Entry 4H23 (X-ray diffraction, 3.30 A resolution); this record covers chain A.

== Chain A ==
Molecule: Cytochrome P450-BM3 variant P411BM3-Cis
Source organism: Bacillus megaterium
Notes: EC 1.14.14.1; fragment: heme domain
UniProt: P14779 (CPXB_BACME); residues 0-463 here correspond to UniProt positions 1-464 (UniProt number = residue number + 1)
Amino-acid sequence (470 residues; each row starts with the number of its first residue; numbering starts at 0):
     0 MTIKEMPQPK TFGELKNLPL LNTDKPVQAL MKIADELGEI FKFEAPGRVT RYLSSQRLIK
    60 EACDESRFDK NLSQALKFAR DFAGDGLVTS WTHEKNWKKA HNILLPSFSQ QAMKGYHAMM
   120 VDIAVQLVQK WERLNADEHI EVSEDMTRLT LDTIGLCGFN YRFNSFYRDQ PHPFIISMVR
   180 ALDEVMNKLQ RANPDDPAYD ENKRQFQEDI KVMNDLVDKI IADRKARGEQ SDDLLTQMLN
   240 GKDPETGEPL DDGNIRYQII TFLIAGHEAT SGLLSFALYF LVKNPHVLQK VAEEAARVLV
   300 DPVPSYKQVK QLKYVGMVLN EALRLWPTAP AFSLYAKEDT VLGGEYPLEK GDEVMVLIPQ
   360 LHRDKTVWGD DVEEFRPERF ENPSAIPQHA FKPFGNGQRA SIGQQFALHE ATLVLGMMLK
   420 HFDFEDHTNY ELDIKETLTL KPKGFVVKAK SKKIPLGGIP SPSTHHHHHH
Unresolved in the structure: 0-1, 456-469
Differences from the reference sequence: engineered mutation Ala-78 (Val79 in P14779), Val-87 (Phe88 in P14779), Ser-142 (Pro143 in P14779), Ile-175 (Thr176 in P14779), Val-184 (Ala185 in P14779), Arg-226 (Ser227 in P14779), Gln-236 (His237 in P14779), Gly-252 (Glu253 in P14779), Ala-268 (Thr269 in P14779), Val-290 (Ala291 in P14779), Val-353 (Leu354 in P14779), Val-366 (Ile367 in P14779), Ser-400 (Cys401 in P14779), Lys-442 (Glu443 in P14779); expression tag (464-469)
Metal / ion sites: heme Fe near Ser-400 (its only coordinating residue here)
Ligand contacts: heme (HEM): Lys-69, Leu-75, Leu-86, Val-87, Trp-96, His-100, Phe-107, Thr-260, Phe-261, Ala-264, Gly-265, Ala-268, Thr-269, Leu-272, Leu-322, Thr-327, Ala-328, Phe-331, Pro-392, Phe-393, Gly-394, Gln-397, Arg-398, Ala-399, Ser-400, Ile-401, Gly-402, Phe-405, Ala-406
Swiss-Prot annotation at these positions:
  - binding site ((9Z)-hexadecenoate): Tyr-51

== Overview ==
Chain A binds heme. Curated annotation (UniProt) lists (9Z)-hexadecenoate-binding residue Tyr-51.
Chain A is Cytochrome P450-BM3 variant P411BM3-Cis (Bacillus megaterium); the structure, Cytochrome
P411BM3-CIS cyclopropanation catalyst, was determined by X-ray diffraction together with 4H24 from the same
study.
